Entry 5IIX (X-ray diffraction, 2.20 A resolution); this record covers chain A.

# Chain A
Name: Serum albumin
Source organism: Equus caballus
UniProt: P35747 (ALBU_HORSE); residues 1-583 here correspond to UniProt positions 25-607 (UniProt number = residue number + 24)
Sequence (583 residues; numbered 1 to 583; the number before each row is that of its first residue):
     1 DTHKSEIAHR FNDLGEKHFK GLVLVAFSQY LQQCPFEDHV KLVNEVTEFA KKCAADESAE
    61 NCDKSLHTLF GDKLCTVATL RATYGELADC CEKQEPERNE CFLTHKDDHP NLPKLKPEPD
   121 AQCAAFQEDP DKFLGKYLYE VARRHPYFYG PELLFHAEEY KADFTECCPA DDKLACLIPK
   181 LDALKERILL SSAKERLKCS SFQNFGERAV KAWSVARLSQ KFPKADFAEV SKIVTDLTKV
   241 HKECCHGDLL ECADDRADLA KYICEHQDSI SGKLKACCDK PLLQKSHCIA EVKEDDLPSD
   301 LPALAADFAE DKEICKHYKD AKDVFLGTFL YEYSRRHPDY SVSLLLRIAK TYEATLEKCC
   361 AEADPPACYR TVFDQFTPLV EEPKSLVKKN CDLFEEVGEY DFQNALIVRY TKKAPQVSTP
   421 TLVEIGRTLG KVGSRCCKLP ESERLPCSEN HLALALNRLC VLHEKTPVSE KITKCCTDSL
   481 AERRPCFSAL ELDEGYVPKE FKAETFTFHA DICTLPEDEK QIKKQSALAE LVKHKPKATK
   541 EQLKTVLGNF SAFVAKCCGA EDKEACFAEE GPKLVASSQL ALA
Not modelled in the structure: 1-2, 170-173
Disulfides: C53-C62, C75-C91, C90-C101, C123-C168, C167-C176, C199-C245, C244-C252, C264-C278, C277-C288, C315-C360, C359-C368, C391-C437, C436-C447, C460-C476, C475-C486, C513-C558, C557-C566
Metal / ion sites: Zn2+ site 1: H3, E6; Zn2+ site 2 near H18 (its only coordinating residue here); Zn2+ site 3: D38, A78; Zn2+ site 4: H67, D248; Zn2+ site 5 near H145 (its only coordinating residue here); Zn2+ site 6: E152, H156, H287; Zn2+ site 7 near H241 (its only coordinating residue here); Zn2+ site 8: D311, H317; Zn2+ site 9 near H451 (its only coordinating residue here); Zn2+ site 10 near E517 (its only coordinating residue here)

# Overview
H3 and E6 coordinate Zn2+ site 1. The Zn2+ site 3 is built by D38 and A78.
Chain A is Serum albumin (Equus caballus); the structure, Crystal structure of Equine Serum Albumin in the
presence of 15 mM zinc at pH 6.5, was determined by X-ray diffraction together with 5IJE, 5IIU, 5IIH, 5IJ5 and
5IJF from the same study.
